4P3G - chains A and B of the 4 polymer chains in the assembly; structure by X-ray diffraction, 2.70 A resolution.

# Chain A (and B)
Name: Signal recognition particle subunit SRP68
Source organism: Chaetomium thermophilum
Notes: chain B of this document is another copy of the same molecule, construct and numbering; everything in this record applies to it too
UniProtKB: G0S5V2 (G0S5V2_CHATD); numbering as in UniProt (aligned over 2-217)
Chain sequence (224 residues; row label = number of the first residue in the row; numbers below 1 keep their minus sign (Mse-6 is residue -6)):
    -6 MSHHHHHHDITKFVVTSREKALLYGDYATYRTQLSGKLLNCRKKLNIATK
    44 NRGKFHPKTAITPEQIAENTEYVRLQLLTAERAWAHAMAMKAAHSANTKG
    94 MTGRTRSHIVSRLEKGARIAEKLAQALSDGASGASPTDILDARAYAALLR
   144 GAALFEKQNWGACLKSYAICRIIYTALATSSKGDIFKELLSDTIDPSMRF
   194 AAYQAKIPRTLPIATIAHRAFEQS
Unresolved in the structure: -6 to -2 (chain B: -6 to -1, 41-52, 174-176)
Differences from the reference sequence: initiating methionine (-6); expression tag (-5 to 1)
Modified positions: Mse-6 (selenomethionine); Mse81, Mse83, Mse94, Mse191 (selenomethionine; parent Met)

# How chain A and chain B interact
Contacting residue pairs (36; chain A residue first):
  Gly154(A) with Ala213(B)
  Leu157(A) with Ala213(B), hydrophobic
  Lys158(A) with Ala213(B); Phe214(B); Ser217(B), hydrogen bond
  Arg164(A) with Leu204(B); Ile206(B)
  Mse191(A) with Leu204(B); Ile206(B), hydrophobic; Ile209(B), hydrophobic
  Arg192(A) with Tyr196(B); Lys199(B); Pro201(B), hydrogen bond (side chain-backbone); Arg202(B), hydrogen bond (side chain-backbone); Leu204(B)
  Phe193(A) with Tyr196(B)
  Tyr196(A) with Arg192(B); Phe193(B)
  Lys199(A) with Arg192(B), hydrogen bond (backbone-side chain)
  Ile200(A) with Arg212(B); Gln216(B)
  Pro201(A) with Arg192(B), hydrogen bond (backbone-side chain); Thr208(B)
  Arg202(A) with Arg192(B), hydrogen bond (backbone-side chain); Gln216(B), hydrogen bond
  Leu204(A) with Arg164(B); Asp188(B); Mse191(B); Arg192(B)
  Ile206(A) with Arg164(B)
  Arg212(A) with Ile200(B)
  Ala213(A) with Gly154(B); Leu157(B), hydrophobic; Lys158(B)
  Phe214(A) with Lys158(B)
  Ser217(A) with Lys158(B), hydrogen bond
Other interface residues (no listed pair), chain A (26 interface residues in all): Ala161, Ile165, Asp188, Ala195, Thr203, Thr208, Ile209, Gln216
Other interface residues (no listed pair), chain B (28 interface residues in all): Ala161, Ile162, Ile165, Ala195, Thr203, Ala210

# Summary
The interface between chain A and chain B involves 26 residues on one side and 28 on the other, with 8
hydrogen bonds. Among the polar pairs are Lys158(A)-Ser217(B), Arg192(A)-Pro201(B) and Arg192(A)-Arg202(B).
Both chains are Signal recognition particle subunit SRP68 (Chaetomium thermophilum). Entry 4P3G (Structure of
the SRP68-RBD from Chaetomium thermophilum) was determined by X-ray diffraction, deposited together with 4P3E
and 4P3F.
